8TI8 - chains D and B of the 4 polymer chains in the assembly; structure by electron microscopy, 2.90 A resolution.

[Chain D (and B)]
Name: Shedu protein SduA
Source organism: Bacillus cereus B4264
Notes: chain B of this document is another copy of the same molecule, construct and numbering; everything in this record applies to it too
UniProtKB: B7HFR2 (SDUA_BACC4); residues 2-380 here = UniProt positions 2-380
Sequence (382 residues; row label = number of the first residue in the row; numbers below 1 keep their minus sign (Ser-1 is residue -1)):
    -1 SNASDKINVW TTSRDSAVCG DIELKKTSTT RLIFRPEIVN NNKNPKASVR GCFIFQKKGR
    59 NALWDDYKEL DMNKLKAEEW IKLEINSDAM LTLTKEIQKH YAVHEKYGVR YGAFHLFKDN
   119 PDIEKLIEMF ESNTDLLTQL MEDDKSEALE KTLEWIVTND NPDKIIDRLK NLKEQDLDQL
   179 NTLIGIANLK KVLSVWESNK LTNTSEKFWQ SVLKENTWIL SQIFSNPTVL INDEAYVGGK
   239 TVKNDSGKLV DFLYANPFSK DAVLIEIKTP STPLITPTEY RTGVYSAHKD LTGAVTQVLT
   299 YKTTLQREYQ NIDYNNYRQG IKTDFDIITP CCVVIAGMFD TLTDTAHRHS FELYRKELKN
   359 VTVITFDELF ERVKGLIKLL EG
Not modelled in the structure: -1 to 119, 276-281, 380 (chain B: -1 to 146, 276-281)
Differences from the reference sequence: expression tag (-1 to 1)
From the paper describing this entry:
  - catalytic residues: Glu204, Asp249, Glu264, Lys266, Gln295
  - self-association interface (contacts with another copy of this molecule): Tyr315, Phe323
  - mutagenesis - E264A: abolished catalytic activity
  - mutagenesis - Y315E: abolished growth in response to phage infection

[How chain D and chain B interact]
Contacting residue pairs - 7 pairs, chain D then chain B:
  Lys354(D) - Lys357(B)
  Glu355(D) - Lys357(B)
  Leu356(D) - Lys357(B)
  Lys357(D) - Lys354(B)
  Lys357(D) - Glu355(B)
  Lys357(D) - Leu356(B)
  Lys357(D) - Lys357(B)

[Summary]
The chain D/chain B interface involves 4 residues from each chain. The paper reports catalytic residues
Glu204(D), Asp249(D) and Glu264(D) among others; E264A of chain D abolishes catalytic activity.
Both chains are Shedu protein SduA (Bacillus cereus B4264). Entry 8TI8 (CryoEM structure of Shedu from
Bacillus cereus) was determined by electron microscopy, deposited together with 8TI9 and 8TIA.
